Entry 6OWV (X-ray diffraction, 1.88 A resolution); this record covers chain A.

[Chain A]
Molecule: Calsequestrin-2
From: Homo sapiens
Reference sequence: O14958 (CASQ2_HUMAN); residue numbers follow UniProt; this construct covers 18-399
Amino-acid sequence (387 residues; each row starts with the number of its first residue):
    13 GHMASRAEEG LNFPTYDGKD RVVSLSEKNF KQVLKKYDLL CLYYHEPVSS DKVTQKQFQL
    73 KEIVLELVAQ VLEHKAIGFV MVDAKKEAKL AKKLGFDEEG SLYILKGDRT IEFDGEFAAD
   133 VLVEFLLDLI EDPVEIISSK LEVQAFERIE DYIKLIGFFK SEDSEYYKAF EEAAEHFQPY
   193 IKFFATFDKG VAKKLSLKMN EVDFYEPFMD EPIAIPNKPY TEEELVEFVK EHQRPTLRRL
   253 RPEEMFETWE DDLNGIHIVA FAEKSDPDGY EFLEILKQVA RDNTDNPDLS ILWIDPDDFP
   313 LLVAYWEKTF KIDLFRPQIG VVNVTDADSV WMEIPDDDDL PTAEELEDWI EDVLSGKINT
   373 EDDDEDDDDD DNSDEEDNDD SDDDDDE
Unresolved in the structure: 13-22, 58-68, 259-267, 372-399
Differences from the reference sequence: expression tag (13-17)
UniProt features mapped onto this chain:
  - modified residue: Y282 (Phosphotyrosine), S385 (Phosphoserine), S393 (Phosphoserine)
  - glycosylation: N335 (N-linked (GlcNAc...) asparagine)
From the paper describing this entry:
  - disease-associated variants - S173I: decreased binding to 1 mM CaCl2
  - disease-associated variants - S173I: decreased binding to 0 mM KCl
  - disease-associated variants - K180R: decreased binding to 2 mM MgCl2
  - self-association interface (contacts with another copy of this molecule); pairs are residue here / residue on that copy: D50-K180 (salt bridge), K87-S173, E147-D278, S173-D325
  - conformationally variable residues (order/disorder transition): E58 to K68

[Overview]
The paper reports that S173I reduces binding to 1 mM CaCl2; conformational variability at E58.
Chain A is Calsequestrin-2 (Homo sapiens); the structure, Crystal structure of a Human Cardiac Calsequestrin
Filament, was determined by X-ray diffraction together with 6OWW from the same study.
